Entry 8RNC (electron microscopy, 3.52 A resolution); this record covers chains B and C of the 9 polymer chains in the assembly.

# Chain B
Name: RNA-directed RNA polymerase catalytic subunit
Source organism: Influenza B virus (B/Memphis/13/2003)
Notes: EC 2.7.7.48
Reference sequence: Q5V8Y6 (Q5V8Y6_9INFB); residue numbers follow UniProt; this construct covers 1-752
Sequence (752 residues; numbered 1 to 752; the number before each row is that of its first residue):
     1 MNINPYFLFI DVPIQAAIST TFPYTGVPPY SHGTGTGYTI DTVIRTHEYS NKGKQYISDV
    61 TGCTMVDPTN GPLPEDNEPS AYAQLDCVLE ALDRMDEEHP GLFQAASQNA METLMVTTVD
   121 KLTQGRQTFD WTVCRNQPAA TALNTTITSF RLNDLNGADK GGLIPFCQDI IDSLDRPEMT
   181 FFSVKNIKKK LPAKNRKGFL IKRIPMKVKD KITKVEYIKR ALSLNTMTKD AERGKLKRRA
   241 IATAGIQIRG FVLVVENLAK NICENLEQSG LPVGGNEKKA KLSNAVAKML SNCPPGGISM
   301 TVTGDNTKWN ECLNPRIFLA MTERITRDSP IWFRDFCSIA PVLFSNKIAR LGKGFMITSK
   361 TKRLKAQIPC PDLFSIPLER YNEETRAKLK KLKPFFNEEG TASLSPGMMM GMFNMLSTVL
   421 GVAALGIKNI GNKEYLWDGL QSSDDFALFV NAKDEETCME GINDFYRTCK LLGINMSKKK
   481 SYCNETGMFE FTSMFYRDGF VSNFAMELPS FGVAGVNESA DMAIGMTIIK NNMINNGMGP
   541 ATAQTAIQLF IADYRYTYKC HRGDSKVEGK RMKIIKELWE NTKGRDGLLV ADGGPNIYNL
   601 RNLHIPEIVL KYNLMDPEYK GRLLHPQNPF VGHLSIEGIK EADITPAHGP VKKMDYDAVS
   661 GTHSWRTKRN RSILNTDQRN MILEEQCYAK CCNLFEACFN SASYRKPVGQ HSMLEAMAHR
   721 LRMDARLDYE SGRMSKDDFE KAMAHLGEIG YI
Not modelled in the structure: 32-33, 190-200, 644-651, 671-683

# Chain C
Name: Polymerase basic protein 2
Source organism: Influenza B virus (B/Memphis/13/2003)
Reference sequence: Q5V8X3 (Q5V8X3_9INFB); residues 1-770 here = UniProt positions 1-770
Sequence (799 residues; numbered 1 to 799; the number before each row is that of its first residue):
     1 MTLAKIELLK QLLRDNEAKT VLKQTTVDQY NIIRKFNTSR IEKNPSLRMK WAMCSNFPLA
    61 LTKGDMANRI PLEYKGIQLK TNAEDIGTKG QMCSIAAVTW WNTYGPIGDT EGFERVYESF
   121 FLRKMRLDNA TWGRITFGPV ERVRKRVLLN PLTKEMPPDE ASNVIMEILF PKEAGIPRES
   181 TWIHRELIKE KREKLKGTMI TPIVLAYMLE RELVARRRFL PVAGATSAEF IEMLHCLQGE
   241 NWRQIYHPGG NKLTESRSQS MIVACRKIIR RSIVASNPLE LAVEIANKTV IDTEPLKSCL
   301 AAIDGGDVAC DIIRAALGLK IRQRQRFGRL ELKRISGRGF KNDEEILIGN GTIQKIGIWD
   361 GEEEFHVRCG ECRGILKKSK MKLEKLLINS AKKEDMRDLI ILCMVFSQDT RMFQGVRGEI
   421 NFLNRAGQLL SPMYQLQRYF LNRSNDLFDQ WGYEESPKAS ELHGINESMN ASDYTLKGVV
   481 VTRNVIDDFS STETEKVSIT KNLSLIKRTG EVIMGANDVS ELESQAQLMI TYDTPKMWEM
   541 GTTKELVQNT YQWVLKNLVT LKAQFLLGKE DMFQWDAFEA FESIIPQKMA GQYSGFARAV
   601 LKQMRDQEVM KTDQFIKLLP FCFSPPKLRS NGEPYQFLKL VLKGGGENFI EVRKGSPLFS
   661 YNPQTEVLTI CGRMMSLKGK IEDEERNRSM GNAVLAGFLV SGKYDPDLGD FKTIEELEKL
   721 KPGEKANILL YQGKPVKVVK RKRYSALSND ISQGIKRQRM TVESMGWALS GWSHPQFEKG
   781 GGSGGGSGGS AWSHPQFEK
Not modelled in the structure: 250-255, 767-799
Sequence notes: expression tag (771-799)

# Chain B / chain C interface
Residue-residue contacts - 231 pairs, chain B then chain C:
  Asp-96(B) with Arg-338(C), salt bridge
  Glu-97(B) with Arg-338(C), hydrogen bond (backbone-side chain)
  Glu-98(B) with Ser-336(C); Gly-337(C), hydrogen bond (side chain-backbone)
  His-99(B) with Arg-338(C), hydrogen bond (backbone-side chain)
  Pro-100(B) with Arg-338(C)
  Gly-101(B) with Arg-338(C)
  Gln-104(B) with Arg-508(C)
  Gln-108(B) with Arg-508(C)
  Asn-109(B) with Glu-495(C), hydrogen bond
  Asp-120(B) with Ile-32(C); Lys-35(C)
  Thr-123(B) with Lys-35(C), hydrogen bond (side chain-backbone)
  Pro-138(B) with Thr-38(C); Ser-39(C)
  Ala-140(B) with Lys-35(C); Asn-37(C); Ser-39(C)
  Thr-141(B) with Asn-37(C); Thr-38(C), hydrogen bond (side chain-backbone)
  Ile-147(B) with Phe-36(C), hydrophobic
  Asp-159(B) with Gln-24(C); Gln-29(C), hydrogen bond (backbone-side chain)
  Lys-160(B) with Gln-29(C)
  Gly-161(B) with Gln-29(C)
  Glu-264(B) with Ser-491(C)
  Asn-265(B) with Ser-491(C); Glu-493(C), hydrogen bond (backbone-side chain)
  Glu-267(B) with Lys-333(C), salt bridge
  Asn-276(B) with Arg-144(C), hydrogen bond; Pro-221(C)
  Glu-277(B) with Phe-219(C)
  Lys-279(B) with Arg-144(C)
  Ala-280(B) with Arg-144(C); Asp-487(C)
  Asn-284(B) with His-366(C), hydrogen bond; Ile-375(C); Asp-487(C), hydrogen bond (side chain-backbone); Asp-488(C), hydrogen bond
  Lys-288(B) with Ile-335(C)
  Ser-291(B) with Lys-385(C); Leu-387(C)
  Asn-292(B) with Glu-364(C); Lys-377(C)
  Lys-428(B) with Ser-336(C)
  Val-513(B) with Ser-46(C)
  Ala-514(B) with Pro-45(C)
  Gly-515(B) with Pro-45(C); Met-49(C)
  Lys-530(B) with His-235(C)
  Met-533(B) with His-235(C)
  Ile-534(B) with Leu-220(C), hydrophobic; His-235(C)
  Asn-535(B) with Leu-220(C)
  Thr-557(B) with Lys-50(C); Met-53(C)
  Tyr-558(B) with Met-49(C), hydrophobic; Met-53(C), hydrophobic; Ile-95(C)
  Lys-559(B) with Cys-54(C)
  Arg-571(B) with Ile-95(C); Thr-99(C), hydrogen bond
  Lys-573(B) with Lys-75(C), hydrogen bond (side chain-backbone); Ile-77(C)
  Ile-574(B) with Ala-96(C); Thr-99(C); Trp-100(C)
  Ile-575(B) with Thr-99(C)
  Glu-577(B) with Lys-75(C), salt bridge
  Leu-578(B) with Thr-103(C)
  Asn-581(B) with Thr-103(C); Tyr-104(C), hydrogen bond
  Asp-592(B) with Asn-102(C)
  Leu-600(B) with His-235(C), hydrogen bond (backbone-side chain); Cys-236(C), hydrogen bond (backbone-side chain)
  Arg-601(B) with Leu-127(C); Met-233(C); Cys-236(C)
  Asn-602(B) with Leu-127(C)
  His-604(B) with Arg-123(C), hydrogen bond (backbone-side chain); Met-233(C); His-235(C)
  Ile-605(B) with Lys-124(C); Leu-127(C), hydrophobic
  Pro-606(B) with Phe-120(C)
  Val-609(B) with Phe-120(C), hydrophobic; Phe-121(C), hydrophobic; Lys-124(C)
  Leu-610(B) with Lys-124(C)
  Tyr-612(B) with Thr-110(C), hydrogen bond (side chain-backbone); Phe-113(C), hydrophobic; Phe-121(C), hydrophobic
  Asn-613(B) with Lys-124(C)
  Tyr-619(B) with Asn-102(C)
  Lys-620(B) with Thr-110(C)
  Gly-621(B) with Ile-107(C); Gly-108(C), hydrogen bond (backbone-backbone)
  Arg-622(B) with Trp-101(C), hydrogen bond (backbone-side chain); Asn-102(C); Thr-103(C), hydrogen bond (side chain-backbone); Tyr-104(C); Pro-106(C)
  Leu-623(B) with Asn-102(C)
  Leu-624(B) with Phe-113(C), hydrophobic
  His-625(B) with Pro-106(C); Ile-107(C); Gly-108(C), hydrogen bond (side chain-backbone)
  Pro-626(B) with Gly-108(C); Asp-109(C); Met-199(C), hydrophobic
  Gln-627(B) with Met-66(C)
  Asn-628(B) with Trp-101(C)
  Pro-629(B) with Leu-61(C); Thr-62(C); Met-66(C), hydrophobic; Trp-101(C)
  Phe-630(B) with Leu-59(C), hydrophobic; Leu-61(C), hydrophobic; Val-98(C), hydrophobic; Trp-101(C), hydrophobic
  His-633(B) with Thr-201(C), hydrogen bond
  Ile-636(B) with Thr-201(C); Ile-203(C), hydrophobic
  Glu-637(B) with Arg-34(C), salt bridge
  Ile-639(B) with Val-204(C), hydrophobic; Arg-211(C), hydrogen bond (backbone-side chain)
  Lys-640(B) with Tyr-207(C); Glu-210(C), salt bridge; Arg-211(C)
  Asp-655(B) with Arg-216(C), salt bridge
  Tyr-656(B) with Arg-211(C), hydrogen bond (backbone-side chain)
  Asp-657(B) with Phe-120(C); Arg-123(C), salt bridge; Arg-211(C)
  Ala-658(B) with Phe-120(C)
  Val-659(B) with Phe-113(C), hydrophobic; Tyr-117(C), hydrophobic
  Ser-660(B) with Tyr-117(C), hydrogen bond (backbone-side chain)
  Thr-662(B) with Val-98(C); Trp-101(C); Asn-102(C), hydrogen bond
  His-663(B) with Asn-102(C)
  Trp-665(B) with Met-49(C), hydrophobic; Leu-59(C), hydrophobic
  Arg-666(B) with Ala-60(C)
  Thr-667(B) with Met-49(C)
  Lys-668(B) with Ser-55(C), hydrogen bond; Phe-57(C); Pro-58(C), hydrogen bond (backbone-backbone); Met-92(C)
  Arg-669(B) with Gly-87(C), hydrogen bond (side chain-backbone)
  Asn-670(B) with Arg-48(C), hydrogen bond
  Cys-687(B) with Val-21(C), hydrophobic
  Tyr-688(B) with Ile-33(C), hydrophobic; Phe-36(C), hydrophobic
  Lys-690(B) with Leu-12(C)
  Cys-691(B) with Leu-12(C), hydrophobic; Val-21(C), hydrophobic; Leu-22(C), hydrophobic
  Cys-692(B) with Tyr-30(C), hydrophobic
  Leu-694(B) with Leu-9(C), hydrophobic; Leu-12(C), hydrophobic
  Phe-695(B) with Val-27(C), hydrophobic; Tyr-30(C), hydrophobic
  Glu-696(B) with Tyr-30(C), hydrogen bond; Arg-34(C), salt bridge
  Ala-697(B) with Lys-5(C), hydrogen bond (backbone-side chain)
  Cys-698(B) with Lys-5(C)
  Phe-699(B) with Glu-173(C); Gln-732(C); Gly-733(C)
  Ser-701(B) with Met-166(C); Phe-170(C); Glu-173(C), hydrogen bond; Gln-732(C), hydrogen bond
  Ser-703(B) with Arg-34(C); Ile-203(C)
  Tyr-704(B) with Ser-162(C); Ile-165(C); Glu-210(C)
  Arg-705(B) with Met-166(C), hydrogen bond
  Lys-706(B) with Asp-28(C), salt bridge; Asn-31(C), hydrogen bond
  Pro-707(B) with Val-27(C), hydrophobic; Asp-28(C); Tyr-30(C), hydrophobic; Asn-31(C); Gln-732(C)
  Val-708(B) with Asp-28(C); Tyr-731(C), hydrophobic; Gln-732(C)
  Gly-709(B) with Thr-26(C); Val-27(C); Asp-28(C), hydrogen bond (backbone-side chain)
  His-711(B) with Thr-26(C); Val-27(C), hydrogen bond (backbone-backbone); Gln-732(C), hydrogen bond (side chain-backbone); Gly-733(C); Lys-734(C), hydrogen bond (side chain-backbone)
  Ser-712(B) with Leu-22(C); Lys-23(C); Thr-25(C)
  Met-713(B) with Leu-22(C), hydrogen bond (backbone-backbone); Thr-25(C), hydrogen bond; Thr-26(C)
  Leu-714(B) with Leu-13(C), hydrophobic; Leu-22(C); Lys-23(C)
  Ala-716(B) with Gln-732(C)
  Met-717(B) with Leu-22(C), hydrophobic
  His-719(B) with Pro-735(C)
  Leu-721(B) with Lys-5(C); Leu-9(C), hydrophobic
  Arg-722(B) with Asp-710(C), salt bridge
  Met-723(B) with Phe-711(C), hydrophobic; Lys-712(C); Leu-729(C), hydrophobic
  Arg-726(B) with Asp-710(C), salt bridge; Phe-711(C), hydrogen bond (side chain-backbone); Lys-712(C); Glu-716(C), salt bridge
  Leu-727(B) with Thr-713(C)
  Asp-728(B) with Thr-2(C)
  Glu-730(B) with Glu-716(C)
  Met-734(B) with Thr-2(C)
  Ala-742(B) with Ile-6(C), hydrophobic
  His-745(B) with Ile-6(C); Glu-7(C), salt bridge; Lys-10(C)
  Glu-748(B) with Lys-10(C), salt bridge
  Ile-749(B) with Leu-13(C), hydrophobic
Other interface residues (no listed pair), chain B (152 interface residues in all): Ala-105, Val-119, Leu-143, Asn-144, Asn-261, Ala-287, Tyr-496, Gly-499, Pro-540, Lys-570, Leu-603, Ile-608, Glu-618, Gly-632, Asp-643, Asn-693, Asn-700, Ala-702, Gln-710, Arg-720, Asp-724, Ala-725, Asp-738, Lys-741, Leu-746
Other interface residues (no listed pair), chain C (136 interface residues in all): Leu-3, Glu-17, Ala-18, Arg-40, Ile-41, Glu-42, Lys-89, Ala-97, Gly-105, Trp-132, Arg-142, Ala-161, Lys-172, Ile-200, Ala-206, Glu-232, Leu-234, Trp-242, Asn-484, Ile-486, Ser-490

# Overview
152 residues of chain B face 136 of chain C across their interface; the contacts include 45 hydrogen bonds and
14 salt bridges. Polar contacts include Asp-96(B)/Arg-338(C), Glu-267(B)/Lys-333(C) and Glu-577(B)/Lys-75(C).
Here chain B is RNA-directed RNA polymerase catalytic subunit and chain C is Polymerase basic protein 2, both
from Influenza B virus (B/Memphis/13/2003). Entry 8RNC (Influenza B polymerase, replication complex, an
asymmetric polymerase dimer bound to human ANP32A (from "Influenza B ...) was determined by electron
microscopy together with 8RN1, 8RN2, 8RN3, 8RN4, 8RN5, 8RN6 and 5 further entries from the same study.
